Entry 4I6M (X-ray diffraction, 2.80 A resolution); this record covers chains A and C of the 4 polymer chains in the assembly.

[Chain A]
Name: Actin-related protein 7
Organism: Saccharomyces cerevisiae
Reference sequence: Q12406 (ARP7_YEAST); residue numbers follow UniProt; this construct covers 1-477
Chain sequence (477 residues; row label = number of the first residue in the row):
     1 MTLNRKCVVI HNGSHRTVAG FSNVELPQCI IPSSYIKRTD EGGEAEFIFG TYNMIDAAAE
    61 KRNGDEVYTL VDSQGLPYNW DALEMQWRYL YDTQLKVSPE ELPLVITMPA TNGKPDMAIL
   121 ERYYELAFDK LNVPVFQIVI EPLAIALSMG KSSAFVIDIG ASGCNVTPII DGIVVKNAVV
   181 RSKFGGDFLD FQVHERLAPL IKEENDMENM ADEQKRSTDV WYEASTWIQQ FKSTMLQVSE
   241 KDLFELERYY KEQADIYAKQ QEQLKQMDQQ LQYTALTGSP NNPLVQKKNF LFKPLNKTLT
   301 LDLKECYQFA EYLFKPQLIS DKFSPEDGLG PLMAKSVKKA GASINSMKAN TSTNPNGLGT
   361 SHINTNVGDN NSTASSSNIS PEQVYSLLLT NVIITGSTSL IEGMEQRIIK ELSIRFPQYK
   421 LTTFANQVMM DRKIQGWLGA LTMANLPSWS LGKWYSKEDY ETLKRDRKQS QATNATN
Disordered / not traced: 1, 40-43, 205-213, 263-280, 345-379, 467-477
Modified residues: Mse1, Mse207, Mse210, Mse267, Mse347 (selenomethionine); Mse54, Mse85, Mse108, Mse117, Mse149, Mse235, Mse333, Mse404, Mse429, Mse430, Mse443 (selenomethionine; parent Met)

[Chain C]
Name: Actin-like protein ARP9
Organism: Saccharomyces cerevisiae
Notes: EC 3.6.4.-; fragment: HSA domain residues 575-667
Reference sequence: P22082 (SNF2_YEAST); numbering as in UniProt (aligned over 575-667)
Chain sequence (106 residues; numbered 562 to 667; the number before each row is that of its first residue):
   562 MGHHHHHHHH HHGNVQDALL TNQLYKNHEL LKLERKKTEA VARLKSMNKS AINQYNRRQD
   622 KKNKRLKFGH RLIATHTNLE RDEQKRAEKK AKERLQALKA NDEEAY
Disordered / not traced: 562-591, 661-667
Sequence notes: expression tag (562-574)
Modified residues: Mse562 (selenomethionine); Mse608 (selenomethionine; parent Met)

[Interface between chain A and chain C]
Residue-residue contacts (20; chain A residue first):
  E25(A) - R619(C)  salt bridge
  E25(A) - K622(C)
  L147(A) - Mse608(C)  hydrophobic
  L147(A) - A612(C)
  G150(A) - N609(C)
  S152(A) - L605(C)
  S152(A) - N609(C)  hydrogen bond
  D171(A) - L605(C)
  L438(A) - R619(C)
  L441(A) - R619(C)
  T442(A) - Q615(C)  hydrogen bond (backbone-side chain)
  Mse443(A) - Mse608(C)  hydrophobic
  N445(A) - S611(C)  hydrogen bond (backbone-side chain)
  N445(A) - Q615(C)  hydrogen bond (backbone-side chain)
  L446(A) - Mse608(C)  hydrophobic
  L446(A) - S611(C)
  P447(A) - S611(C)
  L451(A) - R604(C)  hydrogen bond (backbone-side chain)
  L451(A) - S607(C)
  L451(A) - Mse608(C)
Also at the interface, not in a pair above, chain A (19 interface residues in all): L26, S148, K151, G172, D431, S450
Interface features reported in the paper:
  - interface residues, chain C: R604(C), Mse608(C), R619(C)

[In short]
19 residues of chain A and 10 residues of chain C are in contact, with 5 hydrogen bonds and 1 salt bridge.
Among the polar pairs are E25(A)-R619(C), S152(A)-N609(C) and T442(A)-Q615(C). From the paper: interface
residues R604(C), Mse608(C) and R619(C).
Chain A is Actin-related protein 7 and chain C is Actin-like protein ARP9, both from Saccharomyces cerevisiae;
the structure, Structure of Arp7-Arp9-Snf2(HSA)-RTT102 subcomplex of SWI/SNF chromatin remodeler, was
determined by X-ray diffraction.
